Entry 2EH8 (X-ray diffraction, 2.60 A resolution); this record covers chains L and P of the 3 polymer chains in the assembly.

# Chain L
Protein: Humanized KR127 fab, light chain
Source organism: Mus musculus
Notes: antibody fragment or engineered binder
Chain sequence (218 residues; row label = number of the first residue in the row; a row labelled like 27A-27E holds insertion residues (27A, then the next letters in order)):
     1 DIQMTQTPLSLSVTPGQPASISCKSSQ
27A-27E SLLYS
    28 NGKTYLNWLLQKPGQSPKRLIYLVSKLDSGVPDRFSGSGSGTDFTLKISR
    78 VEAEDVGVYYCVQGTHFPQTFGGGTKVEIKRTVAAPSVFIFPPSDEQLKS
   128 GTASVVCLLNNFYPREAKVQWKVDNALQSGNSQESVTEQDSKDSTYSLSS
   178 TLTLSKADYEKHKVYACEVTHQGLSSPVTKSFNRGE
Disulfides: Cys23-Cys88, Cys134-Cys194

# Chain P
Protein: PreS1/PreS2/surface protein
Reference sequence: Q2EID8 (Q2EID8_HBV); residues 1-11 here correspond to UniProt positions 36-46 (UniProt number = residue number + 35)
Chain sequence (11 residues; row label = number of the first residue in the row):
     1 ANSNNPDWDFN
Disordered / not traced: 11

# How chain L and chain P interact
Residue-residue contacts (24; chain L residue first):
  Tyr27D(L) - Ala1(P)
  Tyr27D(L) - Asn2(P)
  Tyr27D(L) - Ser3(P)  hydrogen bond
  Tyr27D(L) - Asn4(P)
  Asn28(L) - Ala1(P)
  Tyr32(L) - Asn2(P)  hydrogen bond (side chain-backbone)
  Tyr32(L) - Trp8(P)  hydrophobic
  Tyr32(L) - Asp9(P)  hydrogen bond
  Leu33(L) - Trp8(P)
  Asn34(L) - Trp8(P)
  Arg46(L) - Phe10(P)
  Tyr49(L) - Phe10(P)  hydrophobic
  Val89(L) - Trp8(P)
  Gln90(L) - Trp8(P)
  Gly91(L) - Asn2(P)  hydrogen bond (backbone-side chain)
  Gly91(L) - Asn5(P)  hydrogen bond (backbone-side chain)
  Gly91(L) - Trp8(P)
  Thr92(L) - Asn2(P)
  Thr92(L) - Asn4(P)  hydrogen bond (backbone-side chain)
  His93(L) - Asn4(P)
  His93(L) - Asn5(P)  hydrogen bond (backbone-side chain)
  Phe94(L) - Asn4(P)
  Gln96(L) - Asn5(P)
  Gln96(L) - Trp8(P)

# Summary
The interface between chain L and chain P involves 14 residues on one side and 8 on the other; the contacts
include 7 hydrogen bonds. Among the polar pairs are Tyr27D(L)-Ser3(P), Tyr32(L)-Asn2(P) and Tyr32(L)-Asp9(P).
Chain L is Humanized KR127 fab, light chain (Mus musculus) and chain P is PreS1/PreS2/surface protein; the
structure, Crystal structure of the complex of humanized KR127 fab and PRES1 peptide epitope, was determined
by X-ray diffraction (same publication as 2EH7).
